Entry 5U7M (X-ray diffraction, 3.02 A resolution); this record covers chains D and G of the 6 polymer chains in the assembly.

# Chain D
Molecule: 35O22 fab heavy chain
Source organism: Homo sapiens
Notes: antibody fragment or engineered binder
Sequence (243 residues; each row starts with the number of its first residue; a row labelled like 72A-72H holds insertion residues (72A, then the next letters in order)):
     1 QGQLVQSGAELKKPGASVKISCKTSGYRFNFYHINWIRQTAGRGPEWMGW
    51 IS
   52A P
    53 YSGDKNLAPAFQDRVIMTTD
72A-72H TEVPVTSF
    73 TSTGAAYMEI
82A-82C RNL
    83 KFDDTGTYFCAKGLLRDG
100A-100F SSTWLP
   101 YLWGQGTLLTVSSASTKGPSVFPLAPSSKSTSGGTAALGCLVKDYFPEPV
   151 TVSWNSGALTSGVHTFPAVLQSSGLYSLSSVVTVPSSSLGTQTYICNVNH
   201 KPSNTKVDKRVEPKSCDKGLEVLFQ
Unresolved in the structure: 225
Disulfide bonds: Cys22-Cys92, Cys140-Cys196

# Chain G
Molecule: Envelope glycoprotein gp160
Source organism: Human immunodeficiency virus 1
Reference sequence: Q2N0S5 (Q2N0S5_9HIV1); the construct lacks a stretch of the UniProt sequence and is renumbered around it, so the offset changes along the chain: 31-137 = UniProt 30-136; 146-185 = UniProt 137-176; 190-309 = UniProt 189-308; 312-321 = UniProt 309-318; 2 more segments
Sequence (481 residues; each row starts with the number of its first residue; note: 15 numbers in that range are skipped by the numbering (no residue carries them; nothing is unmodelled there); a row labelled like 185A-185L holds insertion residues (185A, then the next letters in order)):
    31 AENLWVTVYYGVPVWKDAETTLFCASDAKAYETEKHNVWATHACVPTDPN
    81 PQEIHLENVTEEFNMWKNNMVEQMHTDIISLWDQSLKPCVKLTPLCVTLQ
   131 CTNVTNN
   146 ITDDMRGELKNCSFNMTTELRDKKQKVYSLFYRLDVVQIN
185A-185L ENQGNRSNNSNK
   190 EYRLINCNTSAITQACPKVSFEPIPIHYCAPAGFAILKCKDKKFNGTGPC
   240 PSVSTVQCTHGIKPVVSTQLLLNGSLAEEEVMIRSENITNNAKNILVQFN
   290 TPVQINCTRPNNNTRKSIRI
   312 GPGQAFYATG
  321A D
   322 IIGDIRQAHCNVSKATWNETLGKVVKQLRKHFGNNTIIRFANSSGGDLEV
   372 TTHSFNCGGEFFYCNTSGLFNSTWISN
   400 TSVQGSNSTGSNDSITLPCRIKQIINMWQRIGQAMYAPPIQGVIRCVSNI
   450 TGLILTRDGGSTNSTTETFRPGGGDMRDNWRSELYKYKVVKIEPLGVAPT
   500 RCKRRVVGRRRRRR
Unresolved in the structure: 62-64, 146-150, 185A-185L, 400-410, 506-513
Disulfide bonds: Cys54-Cys74, Cys119-Cys205, Cys126-Cys196, Cys131-Cys157, Cys218-Cys247, Cys228-Cys239, Cys296-Cys331, Cys378-Cys445, Cys385-Cys418
Glycans and other covalent adducts: glycan linked to Asn88, Asn137, Asn262, Asn332; N-acetylglucosamine (NAG) linked to Asn133, Asn156, Asn160, Asn197, Asn234, Asn276, Asn295, Asn301, Asn339, Asn355, Asn363, Asn386, Asn392, Asn448
Sequence notes: engineered mutation Asn332 (Thr330 in Q2N0S5), Cys501 (Ala498 in Q2N0S5), Arg509 (Glu506 in Q2N0S5), Arg510 (Lys507 in Q2N0S5), Arg512 (Ala509 in Q2N0S5), Arg513 (Val510 in Q2N0S5)
Small-molecule neighbours: 83G (1-[(2R)-4-(benzenecarbonyl)-2-methylpiperazin-1-yl]-2-(4-methoxy-1H-pyrrolo[2,3-b]pyridin-3-yl)ethane-1,2-dione): Ile108, Ile109, Trp112, Asp113, Leu116, Val255, Glu370, Ser375, Phe376, Phe382, Tyr384, Ile424, Asn425, Met426, Trp427, Gln432, Ala433, Met434, Met475
From the paper describing this entry:
  - binding site for 83G: Trp112, Asp113, Leu116, Val255, Ser375, Phe382, Ile424, Met426, Trp427, Gln432, Met434, Met475
  - conformationally variable residues (loop rearrangement, side-chain flip): Trp112, Ile423 to Tyr435
  - contacts within the chain: Thr257-Trp427

# How chain D and chain G interact
Pairs across the interface (13; chain D residue first):
  Arg28(D) - Asn88(G)  hydrogen bond (side chain-backbone)
  Arg28(D) - Thr90(G)  hydrogen bond
  Phe31(D) - Asn88(G)
  Tyr53(D) - Glu87(G)  hydrogen bond
  Tyr53(D) - Asn88(G)
  Pro72D(D) - Pro240(G)  hydrophobic
  Val72E(D) - Pro238(G)
  Thr72F(D) - Thr90(G)
  Thr72F(D) - Glu92(G)
  Ser72G(D) - Thr90(G)  hydrogen bond (side chain-backbone)
  Ser72G(D) - Glu91(G)
  Ser72G(D) - Glu92(G)
  Arg98(D) - Asn88(G)
Also at the interface, not in a pair above, chain D (9 interface residues in all): Glu72B

# Summary
The interface between chain D and chain G involves 9 residues on one side and 7 on the other, with 4 hydrogen
bonds. Polar pairs include Arg28(D)-Asn88(G), Arg28(D)-Thr90(G) and Tyr53(D)-Glu87(G). Bound to chain G:
compound 83G. The paper reports a binding site for 83G at Trp112(G), Asp113(G) and Leu116(G) among others;
conformational variability at Trp112(G) and Ile423(G).
Chain D is 35O22 fab heavy chain (Homo sapiens) and chain G is Envelope glycoprotein gp160 (Human
immunodeficiency virus 1); the structure, Crystal Structure of HIV-1 BG505 SOSIP.664 Prefusion Env Trimer
Bound to Small Molecule HIV-1 Entry Inhibitor ..., was determined by X-ray diffraction (same publication as
5U7O).
